6O4L - chains B and C of the 4 polymer chains in the assembly; structure by X-ray diffraction, 1.85 A resolution.

Chain B (and C):
Name: Alpha-aminoadipic semialdehyde dehydrogenase
From: Homo sapiens
Notes: EC 1.2.1.31, 1.2.1.3, 1.2.1.8; chain C of this document is another copy of the same molecule, construct and numbering; everything in this record applies to it too
Reference sequence: P49419 (AL7A1_HUMAN); residues 1-511 here correspond to UniProt positions 29-539 (UniProt number = residue number + 28)
Sequence (513 residues; each row starts with the number of its first residue; numbers below 1 keep their minus sign (Gly-1 is residue -1)):
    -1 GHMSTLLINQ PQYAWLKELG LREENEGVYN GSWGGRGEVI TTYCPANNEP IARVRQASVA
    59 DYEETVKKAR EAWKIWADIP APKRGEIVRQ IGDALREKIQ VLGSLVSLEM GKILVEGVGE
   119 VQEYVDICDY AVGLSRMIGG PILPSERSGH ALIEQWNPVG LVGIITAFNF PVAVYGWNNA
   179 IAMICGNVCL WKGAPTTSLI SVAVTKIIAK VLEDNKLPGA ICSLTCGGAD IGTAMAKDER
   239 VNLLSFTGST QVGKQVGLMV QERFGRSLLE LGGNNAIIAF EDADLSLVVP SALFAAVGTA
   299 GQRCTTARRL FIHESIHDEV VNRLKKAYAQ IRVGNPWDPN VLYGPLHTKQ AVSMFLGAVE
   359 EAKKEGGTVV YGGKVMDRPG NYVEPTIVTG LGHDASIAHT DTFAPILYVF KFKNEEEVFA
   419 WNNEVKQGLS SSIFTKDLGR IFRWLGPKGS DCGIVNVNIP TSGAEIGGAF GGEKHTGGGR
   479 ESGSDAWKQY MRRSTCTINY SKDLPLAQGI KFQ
Disordered / not traced: -1 to 3, 511 (chain C: -1 to 2, 511)
Sequence notes: expression tag (-1 to 0); engineered mutation Asp399 (Glu427 in P49419)
Residues lining bound ligands: NAD (nicotinamide-adenine-dinucleotide): Ile163, Thr164, Ala165, Phe166, Lys190, Gly191, Ala192, Pro193, Gly225, Gly226, Ala227, Gly230, Thr231, Phe244, Thr245, Gly246, Ser247, Val250, Val254, Gly270, Gly271, Arg301, Cys302, Asp399, Thr400, Phe401, Gln425

How chain B and chain C interact:
Contacting residue pairs - 49 pairs, chain B then chain C:
  Pro78(B) with Ser143(C); Glu144(C); Arg145(C); Ser146(C)
  Ala79(B) with Pro142(C), hydrophobic
  Pro80(B) with Pro142(C); Ser143(C); Glu144(C)
  Lys81(B) with Glu144(C), hydrogen bond (side chain-backbone)
  Ser133(B) with Pro142(C)
  Arg134(B) with Leu141(C); Pro142(C); Glu144(C), salt bridge
  Met135(B) with Leu141(C); Pro142(C)
  Ile136(B) with Ile140(C); Pro142(C)
  Gly137(B) with Ile140(C)
  Gly138(B) with Pro139(C); Ile140(C), hydrogen bond (backbone-backbone)
  Pro139(B) with Gly138(C)
  Ile140(B) with Ile136(C); Gly137(C); Gly138(C), hydrogen bond (backbone-backbone); Ile151(C), hydrophobic; Glu152(C); Gln153(C)
  Leu141(B) with Arg134(C); Met135(C)
  Pro142(B) with Ala79(C), hydrophobic; Pro80(C); Ser133(C); Arg134(C); Met135(C); Ile136(C)
  Ser143(B) with Pro78(C); Pro80(C)
  Glu144(B) with Pro78(C); Pro80(C); Lys81(C); Arg134(C), salt bridge
  Arg145(B) with Pro78(C)
  Ser146(B) with Pro78(C)
  Glu152(B) with Ile140(C)
  Gln153(B) with Ile140(C)
  Leu436(B) with Ile439(C), hydrophobic; Asn456(C)
  Ile439(B) with Leu436(C), hydrophobic
  Asn456(B) with Leu436(C)
Other interface residues (no listed pair), chain B (26 interface residues in all): Asp76, Ile151, Lys434
Other interface residues (no listed pair), chain C (26 interface residues in all): Asp76, Lys434

Overview:
The chain B/chain C interface involves 26 residues from each chain; the contacts include 3 hydrogen bonds and
2 salt bridges. Polar contacts include Arg134(B)-Glu144(C), Lys81(B)-Glu144(C) and Gly138(B)-Ile140(C). Chain
B binds NAD.
Both chains are Alpha-aminoadipic semialdehyde dehydrogenase (Homo sapiens). Entry 6O4L (Structure of ALDH7A1
mutant E399D complexed with NAD) was determined by X-ray diffraction, deposited together with 6O4I, 6O4K and
6U2X.
